Entry 9O9N (X-ray diffraction, 2.10 A resolution); this record covers chains B and D.

Chain B:
Protein: Peroxisome proliferator-activated receptor gamma
Organism: Homo sapiens
Reference sequence: P37231 (PPARG_HUMAN); residues 203-477 here correspond to UniProt positions 231-505 (UniProt number = residue number + 28)
Amino-acid sequence (276 residues; numbered 202 to 477; the number before each row is that of its first residue):
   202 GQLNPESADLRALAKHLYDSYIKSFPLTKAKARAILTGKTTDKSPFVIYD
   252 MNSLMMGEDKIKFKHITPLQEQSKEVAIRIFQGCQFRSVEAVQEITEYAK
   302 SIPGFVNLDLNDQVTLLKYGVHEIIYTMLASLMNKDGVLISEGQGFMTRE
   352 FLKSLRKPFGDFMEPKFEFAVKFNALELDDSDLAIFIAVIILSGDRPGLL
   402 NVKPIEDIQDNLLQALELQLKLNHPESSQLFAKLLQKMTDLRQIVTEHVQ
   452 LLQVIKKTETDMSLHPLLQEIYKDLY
Disordered / not traced: 202, 262-274
Sequence notes: expression tag (202)
Glycans and other covalent adducts: compound A1CAA linked to C285
Ligand contacts: A1CAA ((3P)-3-(5,7-difluoro-4-oxo-1,4-dihydroquinolin-2-yl)-4-(methanesulfonyl)benzonitrile): I281, F282, Q286, H323, Y327, F363, M364, K367, V446, H449, L452, Y473, L476, Y477
UniProt features mapped onto this chain:
  - motif: P467 to D475 (9aaTAD)
  - binding site (rosiglitazone): Q286 to S289, H323, H449, Y473
  - cross-link: K224 (Glycyl lysine isopeptide (Lys-Gly) (interchain with G-Cter in ubiquitin))
What the authors report for this chain:
  - binding site for A1CAA: C285, Q286, H323, M364, K367, H449, Y477
  - contacts within the chain: R288-E471, R288-D475

Chain D:
Protein: Nuclear receptor corepressor 1
Reference sequence: O75376 (NCOR1_HUMAN); residue numbers follow UniProt; this construct covers 2256-2278
Amino-acid sequence (23 residues; row label = number of the first residue in the row):
  2256 DPASNLGLEDIIRKALMGSFDDK
Disordered / not traced: 2256-2259, 2273-2278
UniProt features mapped onto this chain:
  - motif: L2263 to I2267 (CORNR box 3)

How chain B and chain D interact:
Contacting residue pairs - 19 pairs, chain B then chain D:
  V293(B) - L2263(D)  hydrophobic
  V293(B) - I2266(D)  hydrophobic
  V293(B) - I2267(D)  hydrophobic
  T297(B) - A2270(D)
  T297(B) - L2271(D)
  K301(B) - A2270(D)  hydrogen bond (side chain-backbone)
  K301(B) - L2271(D)
  F306(B) - L2271(D)  hydrophobic
  L311(B) - R2268(D)
  N312(B) - R2268(D)  hydrogen bond
  Q314(B) - L2271(D)
  V315(B) - E2264(D)
  V315(B) - R2268(D)
  V315(B) - L2271(D)  hydrophobic
  L318(B) - I2267(D)
  K319(B) - L2263(D)
  K319(B) - E2264(D)  salt bridge
  K319(B) - I2267(D)
  H323(B) - L2263(D)
Other interface residues (no listed pair), chain B (14 interface residues in all): V290, Q294, V322
Interface features reported in the paper:
  - interface residues, chain B: K301(B), N312(B), K319(B), H323(B)

In short:
14 residues of chain B face 7 of chain D across their interface; the contacts include 2 hydrogen bonds and 1
salt bridge. Polar pairs include K319(B)-E2264(D), K301(B)-A2270(D) and N312(B)-R2268(D). The paper reports a
binding site for A1CAA at C285(B), Q286(B) and H323(B) among others; interface residues K301(B), N312(B) and
K319(B) among others.
Chain B is Peroxisome proliferator-activated receptor gamma (Homo sapiens) and chain D is Nuclear receptor
corepressor 1; the structure, Crystal structure of PPARgamma ligand binding domain (LBD) in complex with NCoR1
corepressor peptide and inverse ..., was determined by X-ray diffraction.
